Entry 9ATM (X-ray diffraction, 1.90 A resolution); this record covers chains L and R of the 5 polymer chains in the assembly.

== Chain L ==
Protein: VIR-7229 Fab light chain
Source organism: Homo sapiens
Notes: antibody fragment or engineered binder
Chain sequence (216 residues; row label = number of the first residue in the row):
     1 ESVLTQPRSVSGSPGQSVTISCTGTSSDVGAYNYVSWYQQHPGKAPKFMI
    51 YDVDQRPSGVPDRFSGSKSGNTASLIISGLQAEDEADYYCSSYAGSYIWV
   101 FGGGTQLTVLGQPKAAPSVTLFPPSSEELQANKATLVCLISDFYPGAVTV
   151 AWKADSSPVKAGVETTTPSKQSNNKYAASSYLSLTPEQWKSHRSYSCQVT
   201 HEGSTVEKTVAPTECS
Not modelled in the structure: 216
Modified positions: E1 (pyroglutamic acid; PCA)
Disulfides: C22-C90, C138-C197

== Chain R ==
Protein: SARS-CoV-2 EG.5 RBD
Source organism: Severe acute respiratory syndrome coronavirus 2
Notes: fragment: rbd
Chain sequence (239 residues; each row starts with the number of its first residue):
   309 MEWSWVFLFFLSVTTGVHSRFPNITNLCPFHEVFNATTFASVYAWNRKRI
   359 SNCVADYSVIYNFAPFFAFKCYGVSPTKLNDLCFTNVYADSFVIRGNEVS
   409 QIAPGQTGNIADYNYKLPDDFTGCVIAWNSNKLDSKPSGNYNYLYRLLRK
   459 SKLKPFERDISTEIYQAGNKPCNGVAGPNCYSPLQSYGFRPTYGVGHQPY
   509 RVVVLSFELLHAPATVCGPKKSTGSLVPRGSHHHHHHHH
Not modelled in the structure: 309-332, 530-547
Disulfides: C336-C361, C379-C432, C391-C525, C480-C488
Covalently attached groups: N-acetylglucosamine (NAG) linked to N343
What the authors report for this chain:
  - mutagenesis - D420N (2-7-fold), Y421W: decreased binding to VIR-7229
  - mutagenesis - L455W: increased binding to ACE2

== Chain L / chain R interface ==
Residue-residue contacts (12):
  N33(L) with R403(R); N405(R), hydrogen bond; H505(R)
  Y34(L) with Q409(R), hydrogen bond; G416(R); N417(R), hydrogen bond (side chain-backbone)
  D52(L) with R403(R), salt bridge
  Q55(L) with Y453(R); Q493(R), hydrogen bond
  Y97(L) with T415(R); D420(R), hydrogen bond; K460(R)
Also at the interface, not in a pair above, chain L (8 interface residues in all): Y51, D54, Y93

== Summary ==
Chain L and chain R form an interface of 8 and 11 residues respectively; the contacts include 5 hydrogen bonds
and 1 salt bridge. Among the polar pairs are D52(L)-R403(R), N33(L)-N405(R) and Y34(L)-Q409(R). The paper
reports that D420N and Y421W of chain R reduce binding to VIR-7229; L455W of chain R increases binding to
ACE2.
Here chain L is VIR-7229 Fab light chain (Homo sapiens) and chain R is SARS-CoV-2 EG.5 RBD (Severe acute
respiratory syndrome coronavirus 2). Entry 9ATM (SARS-CoV-2 EG.5 RBD bound to the VIR-7229 and the S2H97 Fab
fragments) was determined by X-ray diffraction (same publication as 8S6M, 9ASD and 9AU2).
